PDB entry 7DDQ | electron microscopy, 2.84 A resolution | chains k and M of the 34 polymer chains in the assembly

Chain k:
Protein: Antenna pigment protein alpha chain
Organism: Rhodobacter veldkampii DSM 11550
UniProtKB: A0A2T4JIR4 (A0A2T4JIR4_9RHOB); numbering as in UniProt (aligned over 1-57)
Sequence (57 residues; each row starts with the number of its first residue):
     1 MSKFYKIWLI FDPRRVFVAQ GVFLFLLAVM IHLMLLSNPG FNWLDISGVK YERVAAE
Unresolved in the structure: 1, 55-57
Residues lining bound ligands:
  - bacteriochlorophyll a (BCL), molecule 1: F4, I7, A19, Q20, F23, I31
  - bacteriochlorophyll a (BCL), molecule 2: G21, L24, F25, A28, H32, L35, F41, W43
  - bacteriochlorophyll a (BCL), molecule 3: L24, L27, A28, I31, H32, L35, F41
  - spheroidene (SPO), molecule 1: F17, Q20, L24, L27, M30, I31, M34
  - spheroidene (SPO), molecule 2: F25, V29, H32, L33, L36
Reported in the primary citation:
  - binding site for spheroidene: F4, I7, F25, V29, M34, L36
  - binding site for bacteriochlorophyll a: H32, W43

Chain M:
Protein: Reaction center protein M chain
Organism: Rhodobacter veldkampii DSM 11550
UniProtKB: A0A2T4JIN0 (A0A2T4JIN0_9RHOB); residue numbers follow UniProt; this construct covers 1-308
Sequence (308 residues; each row starts with the number of its first residue):
     1 MAEYQNIFTQ VQVAGKPELG MVEGVNLENR TTGTTNWPIL GWFGNAQLGP IYLGTLGTMS
    61 LIFGAFWFFL VGVSFIIQAD YSPALFLREL FRAGLFPPAP EYGLSLSAPL MEGGLWLIAS
   121 FFLMLSVLLW WARTYKRAAD LGMGKHTAWA FAGALWLMFV LSFFRPILMG SWSEAVPYGI
   181 FPHLDWTNNF SLTHGNLFYN PFHGLSIAFL YGSTMLFAMH GATILAVSRL GGERELEQIV
   241 DRGTAAERAA LFWRWTMGFN ATMEGIHRWG WWFAVLTPVT GGIGILLSGT VVEDWSVWAQ
   301 VHGYKALN
Unresolved in the structure: 1-2, 308
Metal / ion sites: Fe ion: H220, E235, H267 (shared with 2 residues of chain L)
Residues lining bound ligands:
  - 1,2-Distearoyl-sn-glycerophosphoethanolamine (3PE), molecule 1: G144, K145, H146, W149, A152, G153, W156, R268, W271, W272, V275, V279, I283
  - 1,2-Distearoyl-sn-glycerophosphoethanolamine (3PE), molecule 2: A208, F209, R254, M257, G258, F259, W269, F273
  - bacteriochlorophyll a (BCL), molecule 1: W67, F68, L90, F91, M158, L161, V176, I180, H183, L184, W186, T187
  - bacteriochlorophyll a (BCL), molecule 2: L123, V127, F151, A154, L155, L157, M158, L161, W186, T187, N188, F190, S191, N196, L197, F198, H203, S206, I207, L210, Y211, T277, P278, G281, G282, I285
  - bacteriochlorophyll a (BCL), molecule 3: T187, F198, L210, Y211
  - bacteriochlorophyll a (BCL), molecule 4: F198, H203, G204, I207, A208, Y211, G212, M215, F273
  - bacteriopheophytin a (BPH), molecule 1: T31, G33, L48, G49, P50, I51, L61, W130
  - bacteriopheophytin a (BPH), molecule 2: S60, G64, A65, W67, F68, F69, L123, S126, V127, W130, T134, T147, A150, F151, A154, A274, V275, P278
  - bacteriopheophytin a (BPH), molecule 3: Y211, T214, M215, A218, M219, W253, T256, M257
  - spheroidene (SPO): W67, F68, F69, V71, G72, V73, F75, I76, F86, L106, W116, L117, S120, F121, L123, M124, M158, F159, L161, S162, F163, W172, V176, P177, Y178, G179, I180, H183
  - ubiquinone-10 (U10), molecule 1: L87, R88, E89, L90, F91, F181
  - ubiquinone-10 (U10), molecule 2: M215, L216, M219, H220, T223, I224, A246, A249, A250, W253, M257, F259, N260, A261, T262, M263, I266, W269, F273
Reported in the primary citation:
  - binding site for ubiquinone-10: H220, A261

Interface between chain k and chain M:
Contacting residue pairs (25; chain k residue first):
  R14(k) with E28(M), salt bridge
  R15(k) with E28(M), hydrogen bond (side chain-backbone); N29(M)
  V18(k) with T55(M)
  V22(k) with M59(M), hydrophobic; I62(M), hydrophobic; F63(M), hydrophobic
  F25(k) with F63(M), hydrophobic; F121(M), hydrophobic; L125(M), hydrophobic
  L26(k) with F66(M), hydrophobic; F122(M), hydrophobic
  V29(k) with F121(M), hydrophobic
  M30(k) with F66(M), hydrophobic
  L33(k) with L106(M), hydrophobic; I118(M), hydrophobic
  M34(k) with L110(M), hydrophobic; I118(M), hydrophobic
  L36(k) with L106(M); S107(M)
  S37(k) with L106(M); A108(M); P109(M)
  N42(k) with S107(M)
  D45(k) with S107(M)
Also at the interface, not in a pair above, chain k (15 interface residues in all): F23
The authors on this interface:
  - residue pairs: A108(M)-S37(k)

In short:
Chain k and chain M form an interface of 15 and 16 residues respectively; the contacts include 1 hydrogen bond
and 1 salt bridge. Polar pairs include R14(k)-E28(M) and R15(k)-E28(M). The authors report a contact between
A108(M) and S37(k). The paper reports a binding site for spheroidene at F4(k), I7(k) and F25(k) among others;
a binding site for bacteriochlorophyll a at H32(k) and W43(k).
Here chain k is Antenna pigment protein alpha chain and chain M is Reaction center protein M chain, both from
Rhodobacter veldkampii DSM 11550. Entry 7DDQ (Structure of RC-LH1-PufX from Rhodobacter veldkampii) was
determined by electron microscopy.
